1DO0 - chains C and D of the 6 polymer chains in the assembly; structure by X-ray diffraction, 3.00 A resolution.

Chain C (and D):
Protein: Protein (heat shock locus U)
From: Escherichia coli
Notes: chain D of this document is another copy of the same molecule, construct and numbering; everything in this record applies to it too
UniProt: P0A6H5 (HSLU_ECOLI); residue numbers follow UniProt; this construct covers 2-443
Chain sequence (442 residues; each row starts with the number of its first residue):
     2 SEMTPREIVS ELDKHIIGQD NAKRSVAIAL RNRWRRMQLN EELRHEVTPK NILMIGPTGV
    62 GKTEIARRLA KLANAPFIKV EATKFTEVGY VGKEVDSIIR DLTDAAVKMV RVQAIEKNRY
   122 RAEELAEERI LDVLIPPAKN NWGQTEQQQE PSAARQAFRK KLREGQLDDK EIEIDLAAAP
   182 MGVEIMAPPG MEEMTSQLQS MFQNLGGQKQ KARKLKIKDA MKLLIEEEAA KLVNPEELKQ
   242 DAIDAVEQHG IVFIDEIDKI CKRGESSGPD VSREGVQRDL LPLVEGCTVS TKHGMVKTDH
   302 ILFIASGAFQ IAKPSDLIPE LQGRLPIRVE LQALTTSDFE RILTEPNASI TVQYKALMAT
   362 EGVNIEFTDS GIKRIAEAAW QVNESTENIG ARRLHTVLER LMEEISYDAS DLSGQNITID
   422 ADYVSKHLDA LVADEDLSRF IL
Disordered / not traced: 177-212
Curated features (UniProtKB/Swiss-Prot):
  - binding site (ATP): Ile18, Gly60 to Glu65, Asp256, Glu321, Arg393
  - mutagenesis: Lys63 (K63T: Can neither bind nor hydrolyze ATP. Do not form multimers, but stays as monomer), Lys80 (K80T: Some effect on protease activity), Glu88 (E88Q: Severely reduced protease activity), Tyr91 (Y91G: Partial loss of protease activity), Val92 (V92G: Partial loss of protease activity), Gly93 (G93A: Almost no protease or ATP hydrolysis activity), Glu95 (E95W: Partial loss of protease activity), Cys262 (C262V: No effect on ATP hydrolysis. Can support HslV-mediated proteolysis at wild-type levels), Glu266 (E266Q: No effect), Glu286 (E286Q: Reduced protease activity), Cys288 (C288V: No ATP hydrolysis activity. Binds ATP with lower affinity than wild-type. Can support HslV-mediated proteolysis to some extent), Ile312 (I312W: No effect), 6 further mutagenesis entries in UniProt

How chain C and chain D interact:
Contacting residue pairs (56):
  Thr59(C) with Pro320(D)
  Thr84(C) with Val272(D); Arg279(D), hydrogen bond
  Tyr91(C) with Gly90(D); Tyr91(D); Val92(D), hydrophobic
  Val92(C) with Glu88(D); Tyr91(D)
  Glu257(C) with Arg279(D), salt bridge
  Lys260(C) with Arg279(D)
  Arg264(C) with Ser268(D), hydrogen bond
  Gln354(C) with Glu47(D), hydrogen bond (side chain-backbone); Val48(D); Thr49(D)
  Ala357(C) with Leu44(D), hydrophobic
  Leu358(C) with Arg36(D); Arg37(D)
  Met359(C) with Arg36(D)
  Thr361(C) with Trp35(D); Arg36(D), hydrogen bond (side chain-backbone); Gln39(D)
  Glu362(C) with Arg32(D), salt bridge; Trp35(D); Arg36(D), salt bridge
  Glu388(C) with Ser316(D), hydrogen bond; Asp317(D)
  Ile390(C) with Pro320(D), hydrophobic; Gln323(D)
  Arg393(C) with Glu321(D)
  Arg394(C) with Gln323(D)
  His396(C) with Gly324(D)
  Thr397(C) with Leu326(D); Pro327(D); Arg329(D)
  Glu400(C) with Lys51(D), salt bridge
  Ser407(C) with Ile29(D); Arg36(D), hydrogen bond (backbone-side chain)
  Tyr408(C) with Pro6(D); Arg7(D); Val10(D); Arg25(D); Ile29(D), hydrophobic
  Asp409(C) with Arg7(D), salt bridge
  Ala410(C) with Arg36(D)
  Ser411(C) with Thr5(D)
  Asp412(C) with Arg7(D), salt bridge
  Leu438(C) with Glu331(D)
  Arg440(C) with Lys314(D); Pro315(D); Ser316(D), hydrogen bond (backbone-backbone)
  Phe441(C) with Ile56(D), hydrophobic; Phe310(D), hydrophobic; Pro315(D); Arg329(D), hydrogen bond (backbone-side chain); Glu331(D)
  Ile442(C) with Arg329(D)
Other interface residues (no listed pair), chain C (34 interface residues in all): Glu82, Thr87, Arg401, Glu404
Other interface residues (no listed pair), chain D (41 interface residues in all): Ala28, Asn33, Leu40, Ile328

Overview:
34 residues of chain C face 41 of chain D across their interface; the contacts include 8 hydrogen bonds and 6
salt bridges. Polar contacts include Glu257(C)-Arg279(D), Glu362(C)-Arg32(D) and Glu362(C)-Arg36(D). From
UniProt: 10 ATP-binding residues and 18 mutagenesis sites on chain C.
Chain C and chain D are both Protein (heat shock locus U) (Escherichia coli); the structure, Orthorhombic
crystal form of heat shock locus U (hslu) from escherichia coli, was determined by X-ray diffraction,
deposited together with 1DO2.
